Entry 3NDY (X-ray diffraction, 2.10 A resolution); this record covers chains A and G of the 8 polymer chains in the assembly.

== Chain A ==
Molecule: Endoglucanase D
From: Clostridium cellulovorans
Notes: EC 3.2.1.4
Reference sequence: P28623 (GUND_CLOCL); residues 4-348 here correspond to UniProt positions 32-376 (UniProt number = residue number + 28)
Chain sequence (345 residues; each row starts with the number of its first residue):
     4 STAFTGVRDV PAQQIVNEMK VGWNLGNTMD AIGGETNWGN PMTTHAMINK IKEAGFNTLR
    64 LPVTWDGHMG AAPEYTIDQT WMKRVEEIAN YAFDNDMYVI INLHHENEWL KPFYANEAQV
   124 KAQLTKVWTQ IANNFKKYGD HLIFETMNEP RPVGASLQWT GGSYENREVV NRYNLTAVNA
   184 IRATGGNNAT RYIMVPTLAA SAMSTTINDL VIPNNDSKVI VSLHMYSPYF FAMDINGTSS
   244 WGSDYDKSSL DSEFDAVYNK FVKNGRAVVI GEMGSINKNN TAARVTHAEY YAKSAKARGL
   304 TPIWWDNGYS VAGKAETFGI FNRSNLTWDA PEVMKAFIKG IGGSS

== Chain G ==
Molecule: Endoglucanase D
From: Clostridium cellulovorans
Notes: EC 3.2.1.4
Reference sequence: P28623 (GUND_CLOCL); residues 381-487 here correspond to UniProt positions 409-515 (UniProt number = residue number + 28)
Chain sequence (107 residues; numbered 381 to 487; the number before each row is that of its first residue):
   381 SAVEVTYAIT NSWGSGASVN VTIKNNGTTP INGWTLKWTM PINQTITNMW SASFVASGTT
   441 LSVTNAGYNG TIAANGGTQS FGFNINYSGV LSKPTGFTVN GTECTVK

== How chain A and chain G interact ==
Contacting residue pairs - 19 pairs, chain A then chain G:
  Tyr117(A) - Ser381(G)
  Tyr117(A) - Thr482(G)  hydrogen bond
  Tyr167(A) - Asn405(G)
  Tyr167(A) - Thr409(G)  hydrogen bond (side chain-backbone)
  Tyr167(A) - Pro410(G)
  Tyr167(A) - Ile411(G)
  Tyr167(A) - Asn480(G)
  Tyr167(A) - Thr482(G)
  Glu168(A) - Thr482(G)
  Glu171(A) - Gly407(G)
  Glu171(A) - Thr408(G)  hydrogen bond (side chain-backbone)
  Glu171(A) - Thr409(G)  hydrogen bond
  Asn174(A) - Thr408(G)
  Asn174(A) - Thr409(G)  hydrogen bond
  Arg175(A) - Ala382(G)
  Asn211(A) - Asn412(G)
  Asp212(A) - Thr409(G)
  Asp212(A) - Asn412(G)  hydrogen bond
  Val214(A) - Thr408(G)
Other interface residues (no listed pair), chain A (10 interface residues in all): Arg170

== In short ==
10 residues of chain A and 11 residues of chain G are in contact, with 6 hydrogen bonds. Among the polar pairs
are Tyr117(A)-Thr482(G), Tyr167(A)-Thr409(G) and Glu171(A)-Thr408(G).
Here chain A is Endoglucanase D and chain G is Endoglucanase D, both from Clostridium cellulovorans. Entry
3NDY (The structure of the catalytic and carbohydrate binding domain of endoglucanase D from Clostridium
cellulovorans) was determined by X-ray diffraction.
